8K29 - chains D and Q of the 12 polymer chains in the assembly; structure by electron microscopy, 3.18 A resolution.

# Chain D
Name: Csy3
Source organism: Vibrio phage ICP1_2004_A
UniProtKB: F1D5V6 (F1D5V6_9CAUD); numbering as in UniProt (aligned over 1-306)
Amino-acid sequence (306 residues; each row starts with the number of its first residue):
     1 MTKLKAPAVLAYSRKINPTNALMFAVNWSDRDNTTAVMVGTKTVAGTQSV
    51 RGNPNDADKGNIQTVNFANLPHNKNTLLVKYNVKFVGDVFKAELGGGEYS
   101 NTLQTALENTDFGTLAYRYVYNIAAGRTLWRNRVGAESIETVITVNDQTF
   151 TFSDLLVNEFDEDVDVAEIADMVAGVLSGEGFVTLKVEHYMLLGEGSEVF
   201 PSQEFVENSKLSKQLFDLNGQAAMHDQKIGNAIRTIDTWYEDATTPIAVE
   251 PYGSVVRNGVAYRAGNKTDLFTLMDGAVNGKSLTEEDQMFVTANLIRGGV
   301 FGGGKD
Disordered / not traced: 1, 304-306

# Chain Q
Molecule: 43-nt DNA strand
Source organism: Vibrio phage ICP1_2004_A
Sequence (43 nucleotides; row label = number of the first residue in the row):
    18 AGCAATTTAAATAGGGAAGATAAGCAAAGGGTTGACGAAAGCC

# Chain D / chain Q interface
Contacting residue pairs (21):
  Ala-8(D) / DG48(Q)  sugar contact
  Ala-8(D) / DT49(Q)  phosphate contact
  Val-9(D) / DT49(Q)  base contact
  Leu-10(D) / DG48(Q)  base contact
  Gln-48(D) / DT38(Q)  hydrogen bond to the phosphate
  Gln-48(D) / DA39(Q)  sugar contact
  Ser-49(D) / DG41(Q)  base contact
  Val-50(D) / DG41(Q)  sugar contact
  Gly-60(D) / DT38(Q)  sugar contact
  Asn-61(D) / DA39(Q)  sugar contact
  Asn-61(D) / DA40(Q)  hydrogen bond to the base
  Ile-62(D) / DT38(Q)  base contact
  Ile-62(D) / DA39(Q)  hydrogen bond to the sugar
  Gln-63(D) / DA39(Q)  hydrogen bond to the phosphate
  Gln-63(D) / DA40(Q)  hydrogen bond to the phosphate
  Leu-94(D) / DG48(Q)  base contact
  Phe-205(D) / DA44(Q)  base contact
  Phe-205(D) / DA45(Q)  base contact
  Ser-212(D) / DA40(Q)  hydrogen bond to the base
  Val-300(D) / DG47(Q)  base contact
  Val-300(D) / DG48(Q)  base contact
Also at the interface, not in a pair above, chain D (18 interface residues in all): Ala-11, Lys-59, Gly-302, Gly-303

# Overview
Chain D and chain Q form an interface of 18 and 9 residues respectively, with 6 hydrogen bonds. Polar pairs
include Asn-61(D)/DA40(Q), Ser-212(D)/DA40(Q) and Ile-62(D)/DA39(Q).
Chain D is Csy3 and chain Q is a 43-nt DNA strand, both from Vibrio phage ICP1_2004_A; the structure, ICP1
Csy-dsDNA complex (form 2), was determined by electron microscopy.
